PDB entry 1KJH | X-ray diffraction, 2.00 A resolution | chains A and P of the 3 polymer chains in the assembly

[Chain A]
Protein: Pol polyprotein
Source organism: Human immunodeficiency virus 1
Notes: EC 3.4.23.16; fragment: hiv-1 protease, residues 57-155
UniProt: P03369 (POL_HV1A2); residues 1-99 here correspond to UniProt positions 57-155 (UniProt number = residue number + 56)
Amino-acid sequence (99 residues; each row starts with the number of its first residue):
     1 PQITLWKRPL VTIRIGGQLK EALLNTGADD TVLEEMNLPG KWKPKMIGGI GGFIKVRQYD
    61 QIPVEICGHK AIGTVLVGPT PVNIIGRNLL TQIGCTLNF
Sequence notes: engineered mutation Lys7 (Gln63 in P03369), Asn25 (Asp81 in P03369)

[Chain P]
Protein: Pol polyprotein
Notes: fragment: rnase h-integrase substrate peptide, residues 723-732
UniProt: P03368 (POL_HV1PV); residues 1-10 here correspond to UniProt positions 723-732 (UniProt number = residue number + 722)
Amino-acid sequence (10 residues; each row starts with the number of its first residue):
     1 IRKILFLDGI

[Interface between chain A and chain P]
Contacting residue pairs - 26 pairs, chain A then chain P:
  Arg8(A) with Arg2(P)
  Leu23(A) with Leu5(P), hydrophobic
  Asn25(A) with Leu5(P), hydrogen bond (side chain-backbone)
  Gly27(A) with Phe6(P); Leu7(P), hydrogen bond (backbone-backbone)
  Ala28(A) with Leu7(P)
  Asp29(A) with Leu7(P), hydrogen bond (backbone-backbone); Asp8(P); Gly9(P), hydrogen bond (side chain-backbone)
  Asp30(A) with Leu7(P); Gly9(P)
  Val32(A) with Leu7(P), hydrophobic
  Lys45(A) with Gly9(P), hydrogen bond (side chain-backbone); Ile10(P)
  Met46(A) with Ile10(P)
  Ile47(A) with Leu7(P), hydrophobic; Asp8(P)
  Gly48(A) with Phe6(P); Leu7(P); Asp8(P), hydrogen bond (backbone-backbone)
  Gly49(A) with Phe6(P)
  Ile50(A) with Ile4(P), hydrophobic
  Pro81(A) with Ile1(P)
  Val82(A) with Arg2(P); Leu5(P), hydrophobic
  Ile84(A) with Leu5(P), hydrophobic
Also at the interface, not in a pair above, chain P (10 interface residues in all): Lys3

[Overview]
Chain A and chain P form an interface of 17 and 10 residues respectively, with 6 hydrogen bonds. Among the
polar pairs are Asn25(A)-Leu5(P), Asp29(A)-Gly9(P) and Lys45(A)-Gly9(P).
Here chain A is Pol polyprotein (Human immunodeficiency virus 1) and chain P is Pol polyprotein. Entry 1KJH
(Substrate shape determines specificity of recognition recognition for HIV-1 protease: analysis of crystal
structures of six ...) was determined by X-ray diffraction together with 1KJ4, 1KJ7, 1KJF and 1KJG from the
same study.
